PDB entry 7Z2H | electron microscopy, 3.58 A resolution | chains A and B of the 3 polymer chains in the assembly

== Chain A ==
Name: Reverse transcriptase/ribonuclease H
Organism: Human immunodeficiency virus type 1 BH10
Notes: EC 2.7.7.49, 2.7.7.7, 3.1.26.13, 3.1.13.2
Reference sequence: P03366 (POL_HV1B1); residues 1-554 here correspond to UniProt positions 600-1153 (UniProt number = residue number + 599)
Chain sequence (556 residues; row label = number of the first residue in the row; numbers below 1 keep their minus sign (Met-1 is residue -1)):
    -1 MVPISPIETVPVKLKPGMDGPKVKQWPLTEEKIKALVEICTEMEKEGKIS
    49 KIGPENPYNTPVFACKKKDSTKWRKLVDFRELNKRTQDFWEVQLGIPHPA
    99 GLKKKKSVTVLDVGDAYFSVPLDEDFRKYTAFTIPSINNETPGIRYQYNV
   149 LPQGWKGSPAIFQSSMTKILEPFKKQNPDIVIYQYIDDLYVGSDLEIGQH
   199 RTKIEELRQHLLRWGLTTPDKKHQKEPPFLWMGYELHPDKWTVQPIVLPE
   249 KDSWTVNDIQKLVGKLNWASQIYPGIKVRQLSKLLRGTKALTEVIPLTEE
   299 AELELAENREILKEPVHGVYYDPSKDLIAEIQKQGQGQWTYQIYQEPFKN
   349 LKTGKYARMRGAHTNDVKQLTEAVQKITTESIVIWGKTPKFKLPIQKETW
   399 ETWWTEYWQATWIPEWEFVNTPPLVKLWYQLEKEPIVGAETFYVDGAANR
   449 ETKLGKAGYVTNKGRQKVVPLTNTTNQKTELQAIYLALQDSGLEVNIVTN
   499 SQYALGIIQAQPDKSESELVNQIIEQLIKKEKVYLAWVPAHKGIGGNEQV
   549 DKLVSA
Unresolved in the structure: -1 to 2, 29-32, 65-72, 134-141, 287-288, 450-451, 553-554
Construct notes: initiating methionine (-1); expression tag (0); conflict Cys63 (Ile662 in P03366), Ser280 (Cys879 in P03366), Asn498 (Asp1097 in P03366); engineered mutation Ile184 (Met783 in P03366)
Small-molecule neighbours: Doravirine (2KW; 3-chloro-5-({1-[(4-methyl-5-oxo-4,5-dihydro-1H-1,2,4-triazol-3-yl)methyl]-2-oxo-4-(trifluoromethyl)-1,2-dihydropyridin-3-yl}oxy)benzonitrile): Pro95, Leu100, Lys101, Lys103, Lys104, Val106, Val179, Tyr181, Tyr188, Val189, Gly190, Pro225, Phe227, Leu228, Trp229, Leu234, His235, Pro236, Tyr318
UniProt features mapped onto this chain:
  - region: Phe227 to His235 (RT 'primer grip')
  - motif: Trp398 to Trp414 (Tryptophan repeat motif)
  - binding site (Mg(2+)): Asp110, Asp185, Asp186, Asp443, Glu478, Asp549
  - site: Trp401 (Essential for RT p66/p51 heterodimerization), Trp414 (Essential for RT p66/p51 heterodimerization), Phe440, Tyr441 (Cleavage)
From the paper describing this entry:
  - binding site for Doravirine: Tyr181

== Chain B ==
Name: p51 RT
Organism: Human immunodeficiency virus type 1 BH10
Reference sequence: P03366 (POL_HV1B1); residues 1-428 here correspond to UniProt positions 600-1027 (UniProt number = residue number + 599)
Chain sequence (428 residues; numbered 1 to 428; the number before each row is that of its first residue):
     1 PISPIETVPVKLKPGMDGPKVKQWPLTEEKIKALVEICTEMEKEGKISKI
    51 GPENPYNTPVFAIKKKDSTKWRKLVDFRELNKRTQDFWEVQLGIPHPAGL
   101 KKKKSVTVLDVGDAYFSVPLDEDFRKYTAFTIPSINNKTPGIRYQYNVLP
   151 QGWKGSPAIFQSSMTKILEPFKKQNPDIVIYQYMDDLYVGSDLEIGQHRT
   201 KIEELRQHLLRWGLTTPDKKHQKEPPFLWMGYELHPDKWTVQPIVLPEKD
   251 SWTVNDIQKLVGKLNWASQIYPGIKVRQLSKLLRGTKALTEVIPLTEEAE
   301 LELAENREILKEPVHGVYYDPSKDLIAEIQKQGQGQWTYQIYQEPFKNLK
   351 TGKYARMRGAHTNDVKQLTEAVQKITTESIVIWGKTPKFKLPIQKETWET
   401 WWTEYWQATWIPEWEFVNTPPLVKLWYQ
Unresolved in the structure: 1-3, 218-231
Construct notes: engineered mutation Lys138 (Glu737 in P03366); conflict Ser280 (Cys879 in P03366)
UniProt features mapped onto this chain:
  - region: Phe227 to His235 (RT 'primer grip')
  - motif: Trp398 to Trp414 (Tryptophan repeat motif)
  - binding site (Mg(2+)): Asp110, Asp185, Asp186
  - site (Essential for RT p66/p51 heterodimerization): Trp401, Trp414

== Interface between chain A and chain B ==
Pairs across the interface (85; chain A residue first):
  Val8(A) with Glu53(B)
  Pro9(A) with Glu53(B)
  Gln85(A) with Glu53(B)
  Asp86(A) with Lys20(B), salt bridge; Pro55(B)
  Phe87(A) with Pro52(B)
  Trp88(A) with Val21(B); Lys22(B); Asn54(B); Pro55(B), hydrophobic; Asn57(B); Arg143(B)
  Glu89(A) with Lys22(B)
  Val90(A) with Pro140(B)
  Gln91(A) with Asn137(B)
  Leu92(A) with Asn137(B)
  Gly93(A) with Asn137(B)
  Ile94(A) with Asn137(B)
  Pro95(A) with Asn136(B); Asn137(B)
  His96(A) with Asn136(B), hydrogen bond (backbone-side chain)
  Gly99(A) with Asn136(B)
  Ala158(A) with Pro52(B)
  Ile159(A) with Pro52(B), hydrophobic
  Gln161(A) with Pro140(B)
  Ser162(A) with Pro52(B)
  Tyr181(A) with Lys138(B)
  Gln182(A) with Lys138(B), hydrogen bond (backbone-backbone); Thr139(B), hydrogen bond
  Arg358(A) with Gln394(B)
  Glu370(A) with Gln394(B)
  Gln373(A) with Glu396(B); Thr397(B); Trp401(B)
  Ile380(A) with Leu26(B)
  Val381(A) with Pro25(B), hydrophobic; Asn136(B)
  Ile382(A) with Asn136(B), hydrogen bond (backbone-backbone)
  Gly384(A) with Thr27(B); Glu28(B), hydrogen bond (backbone-backbone); Ile135(B)
  Trp402(A) with Lys331(B), hydrogen bond (backbone-side chain); Ala360(B); Asp364(B)
  Tyr405(A) with Lys331(B)
  Trp406(A) with Lys331(B); Pro420(B), hydrophobic; Pro421(B)
  Gln407(A) with Lys331(B); Pro392(B)
  Ala408(A) with Trp337(B), hydrophobic; Asp364(B); Pro392(B), hydrogen bond (backbone-backbone); Ile393(B)
  Thr409(A) with Asp364(B)
  Trp410(A) with Asn363(B), hydrogen bond; Val365(B), hydrophobic; Trp401(B), hydrophobic; Tyr405(B)
  Pro412(A) with Trp401(B), hydrophobic
  Pro433(A) with Asn255(B); Thr290(B)
  Ile434(A) with Thr290(B)
  Val435(A) with Thr290(B)
  Thr439(A) with Ala288(B); Leu289(B), hydrogen bond (side chain-backbone)
  Tyr441(A) with Gln258(B); Lys287(B), hydrogen bond (side chain-backbone)
  Thr459(A) with Thr286(B), hydrogen bond (backbone-side chain)
  Asn460(A) with Thr286(B)
  Asn494(A) with Leu289(B)
  Val496(A) with Gln258(B); Leu289(B), hydrophobic
  Gln500(A) with Trp266(B)
  Gly504(A) with Leu422(B)
  Tyr532(A) with Asn255(B), hydrogen bond; Lys259(B), hydrogen bond
  Trp535(A) with Trp266(B)
  Val536(A) with Gln258(B)
  Pro537(A) with Asn265(B)
  Ile542(A) with Val261(B), hydrophobic; Ser280(B)
  Gly543(A) with Leu283(B), hydrogen bond (backbone-backbone); Arg284(B)
  Glu546(A) with Arg284(B), salt bridge
Also at the interface, not in a pair above, chain A (64 interface residues in all): Leu100, Thr165, Ile180, Thr376, Val458, Leu503, Ala534, Gly541, Gly544, Gln547
Also at the interface, not in a pair above, chain B (58 interface residues in all): Gly51, Thr131, Gly141, Gly285, Thr362, Thr400, Thr419, Val423, Lys424

== Overview ==
64 residues of chain A and 58 residues of chain B are in contact, with 14 hydrogen bonds and 2 salt bridges.
Polar contacts include Asp86(A)-Lys20(B), Glu546(A)-Arg284(B) and His96(A)-Asn136(B). Ligands of chain A:
Doravirine. From the paper: a binding site for Doravirine at Tyr181(A).
Chain A is Reverse transcriptase/ribonuclease H and chain B is p51 RT, both from Human immunodeficiency virus
type 1 BH10; the structure, Cryo-EM structure of NNRTI resistant M184I/E138K mutant HIV-1 reverse
transcriptase with a DNA aptamer in complex ..., was determined by electron microscopy together with 7Z24,
7Z29, 7Z2D, 7Z2E and 7Z2G from the same study.
